Entry 3EZK (electron microscopy, 34.00 A resolution (very low resolution: no residue pairs are listed; an interface is given only as per-side residue counts)); this record covers chains A and B of the 5 polymer chains in the assembly.

[Chain A (and B)]
Protein: DNA packaging protein Gp17
Source organism: Bacteriophage T4
Notes: chain B of this document is another copy of the same molecule, construct and numbering; everything in this record applies to it too
UniProt: P17312 (VG17_BPT4); residue numbers follow UniProt; this construct covers 1-577
Chain sequence (577 residues; numbered 1 to 577; the number before each row is that of its first residue):
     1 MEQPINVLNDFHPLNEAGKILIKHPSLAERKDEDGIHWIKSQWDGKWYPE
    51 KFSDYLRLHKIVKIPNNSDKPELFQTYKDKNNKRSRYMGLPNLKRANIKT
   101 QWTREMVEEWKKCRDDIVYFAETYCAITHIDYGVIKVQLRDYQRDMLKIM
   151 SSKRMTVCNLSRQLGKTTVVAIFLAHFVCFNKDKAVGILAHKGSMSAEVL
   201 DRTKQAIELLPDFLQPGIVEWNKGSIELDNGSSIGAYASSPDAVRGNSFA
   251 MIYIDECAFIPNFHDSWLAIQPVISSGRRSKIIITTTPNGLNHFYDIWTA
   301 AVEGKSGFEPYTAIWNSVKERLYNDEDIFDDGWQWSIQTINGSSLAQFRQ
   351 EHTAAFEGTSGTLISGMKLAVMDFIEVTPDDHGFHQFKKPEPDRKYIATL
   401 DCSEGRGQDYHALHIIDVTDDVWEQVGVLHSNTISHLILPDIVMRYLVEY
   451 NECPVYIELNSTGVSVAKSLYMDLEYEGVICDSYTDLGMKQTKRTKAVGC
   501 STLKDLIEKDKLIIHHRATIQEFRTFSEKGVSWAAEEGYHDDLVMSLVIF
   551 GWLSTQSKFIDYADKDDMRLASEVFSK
Disordered / not traced: 1-9, 563-577
Swiss-Prot annotation at these positions:
  - region: Ile328 to His352 (Binding to the portal protein)
  - motif: Ser161 to Thr167 (Walker A motif), Met251 to Glu256 (Walker B motif), Thr285 to Thr287 (ATPase coupling)
  - active site: Glu256 (For ATPase activity)
  - binding site (ATP): Gln138, Gln143, Arg202
  - binding site (Mg(2+)): Asp401, Glu458, Asp542
  - site: Asp409 (Modulates nuclease activity)
  - mutagenesis: Gly165 (G165A: Complete loss of in vitro DNA packaging activity but not the endonuclease activity), Lys166 (K166G: Complete loss of in vitro DNA packaging activity. No effect on in vivo terminase activity. Loss of terminase small subunit-stimulated ATPase activity ...), Thr167 (T167A: Complete loss of in vitro DNA packaging activity but not the endonuclease activity), Tyr253 (Y253A/G/K/P/R: Complete loss of terminase small subunit-stimulated ATPase activity), Asp255 (D255E: Almost complete loss of terminase small subunit-stimulated ATPase activity; D255N/T/V: Complete loss of terminase small subunit-stimulated ATPase activity), Glu256 (E256D: Complete loss of terminase small subunit-stimulated ATPase activity and in vitro DNA packaging activity. No effect on ATP binding and endonuclease functions ...), Asp401 (D401N: Complete loss of nuclease activity. Almost no circular DNA packaging), Glu404 (E404N: Complete loss of nuclease activity. Almost no circular DNA packaging), Gly405 (G405V: Complete loss of nuclease activity. Almost no circular DNA packaging), Asp409 (D409N: Enhanced nuclease activity. Normal circular DNA packaging), Glu458 (E458A: Complete loss of nuclease activity), Asp542 (D542A: Complete loss of nuclease activity. Unable to package circular plasmid DNA but packages linear DNA)
From the paper describing this entry:
  - catalytic residues: Asp401, Glu458, Asp542 (citing earlier work)
  - mutagenesis - D401N, E458A, D542A: abolished catalytic activity (nuclease activity) (citing earlier work)
  - mutagenesis - R406A, W533A: unchanged catalytic activity (gp16-stimulated ATPase activity)
  - mutagenesis - R406A, W533A: unchanged catalytic activity (nuclease activity)
  - catalytic residues: Arg162 (proposed by the authors, not directly observed)
  - mutagenesis - R162K, R162Q: abolished catalytic activity on gp16-stimulated ATPase

[Interface between chain A and chain B]
At this resolution (34 A) residue pairs are not listed: 4 residues of chain A and 4 of chain B lie at the interface.

[Overview]
The chain A/chain B interface involves 4 residues from each chain. From the paper: catalytic residues
Asp401(A), Glu458(A) and Asp542(A) among others; D401N, E458A and D542A of chain A abolish catalytic activity
(nuclease activity); 7 substitutions were tested in all.
Chain A and chain B are both DNA packaging protein Gp17 (Bacteriophage T4); the structure, Bacteriophage T4
gp17 motor assembly based on crystal structures and cryo-EM reconstructions, was determined by electron
microscopy (same publication as 3C6A, 3C6H and 3CPE).
